4N4V - chain A; structure by X-ray diffraction, 2.00 A resolution.

# Chain A
Molecule: Tankyrase-1
From: Homo sapiens
Notes: EC 2.4.2.30
UniProt: O95271 (TNKS1_HUMAN); residues 1104-1314 here = UniProt positions 1104-1314
Sequence (217 residues; numbered 1104 to 1320; the number before each row is that of its first residue):
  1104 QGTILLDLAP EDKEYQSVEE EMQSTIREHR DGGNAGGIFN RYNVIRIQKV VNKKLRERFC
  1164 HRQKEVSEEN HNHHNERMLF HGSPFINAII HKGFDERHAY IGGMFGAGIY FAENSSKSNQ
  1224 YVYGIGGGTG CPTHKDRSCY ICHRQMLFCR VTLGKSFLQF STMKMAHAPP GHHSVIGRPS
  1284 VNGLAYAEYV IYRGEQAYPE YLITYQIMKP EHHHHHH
Unresolved in the structure: 1315-1320
Construct notes: expression tag (1315-1320)
Metal / ion sites: Zn2+: C1234, H1237, C1242, C1245
Ligand contacts: 2GY ((4S)-3-{trans-4-[6-amino-5-(pyrimidin-2-yl)pyridin-3-yl]cyclohexyl}-5,5-dimethyl-4-phenyl-1,3-oxazolidin-2-one): H1184, S1186, P1187, F1188, A1191, I1192, G1196, F1197, D1198, H1201, A1202, F1208, G1209, G1211, I1212, Y1213, Y1224, G1227, I1228
Reported in the primary citation:
  - binding site for 2GY: S1186, F1188, G1196, D1198, H1201, A1202, Y1213

# In short
Ligands of chain A: compound 2GY. C1234, H1237, C1242 and C1245 form the Zn2+ site. From the paper: a binding
site for 2GY at S1186, F1188 and G1196 among others.
Chain A is Tankyrase-1 (Homo sapiens); the structure, Co-crystal structure of tankyrase 1 with compound 4
[(4S)-3-{trans-4-[6-amino-5-(pyrimidin-2-yl)pyridin-3-yl]cyclohexyl}-5,5-dimethyl-4-phenyl-1,3-oxazolidin-2-one],
was determined by X-ray diffraction, deposited together with 4N3R and 4N4T.
